PDB entry 7JHP | X-ray diffraction, 2.77 A resolution | chains A and C

Chain A:
Molecule: GTPase HRas
From: Homo sapiens
Reference sequence: P01112 (RASH_HUMAN); residue numbers follow UniProt; this construct covers 1-166
Amino-acid sequence (166 residues; row label = number of the first residue in the row):
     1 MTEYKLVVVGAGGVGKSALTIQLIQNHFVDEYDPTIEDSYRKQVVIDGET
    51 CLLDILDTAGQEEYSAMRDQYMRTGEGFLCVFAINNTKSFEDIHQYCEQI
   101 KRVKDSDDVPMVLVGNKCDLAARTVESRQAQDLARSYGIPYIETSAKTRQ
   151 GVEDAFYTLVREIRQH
Sequence notes: engineered mutation Cys-97 (Arg in P01112)
Metal / ion sites: Mg2+: Ser-17, Thr-35 (together with GMP-PNP)
Residues lining bound ligands: GMP-PNP (GNP; phosphoaminophosphonic acid-guanylate ester): Ala-11, Gly-12, Gly-13, Val-14, Gly-15, Lys-16, Ser-17, Ala-18, Phe-28, Val-29, Asp-30, Glu-31, Tyr-32, Asp-33, Pro-34, Thr-35, Thr-58, Ala-59, Gly-60, Gln-61, Asn-116, Lys-117, Asp-119, Leu-120, Ser-145, Ala-146, Lys-147
What the authors report for this chain:
  - mutagenesis - N26G, V45E: decreased binding to RAF proto-oncogene serine/threonine-protein kinase (chain C) (citing earlier work)
  - contacts within the chain: Asp-47/Arg-161 (salt bridge), Glu-49/Arg-164 (salt bridge)
  - binding site for GMP-PNP: Phe-28, Asp-119, Lys-147 (citing earlier work)
  - contacts within the chain: Arg-123/Glu-143 (salt bridge) (citing earlier work)

Chain C:
Molecule: RAF proto-oncogene serine/threonine-protein kinase
From: Homo sapiens
Notes: EC 2.7.11.1
Reference sequence: P04049 (RAF1_HUMAN), isoform P04049-2; numbering as in UniProt (aligned over 55-187)
Amino-acid sequence (133 residues; each row starts with the number of its first residue):
    55 SNTIRVFLPNKQRTVVNVRNGMSLHDCLMKALKVRGLQPECCAVFRLLHE
   105 HKGKKARLDWNTDAASLIGEELQVDFLDHVPLTTHNFARKTFLKLAFCDI
   155 CQKFLLNGFRCQTCGYKFHEHCSTKVPTMCVDW
Not modelled in the structure: 103-107, 134-135
Metal / ion sites: Zn2+ site 1: His-139, Cys-165, Cys-184; Zn2+ site 2: Cys-152, Cys-155, His-173, Cys-176
What the authors report for this chain:
  - Zn2+ coordination: His-139, His-173, Cys-176, Cys-184
  - mutagenesis - K144A, L160A, R164A: decreased signaling (citing earlier work)
  - mutagenesis - K144A/L160A: abolished signaling (citing earlier work)
  - mutagenesis - N140A, R143A, T145A, Q156A, K157A, Q166A, T167A, K171A, H175A: increased signaling in response to RasG12V (citing earlier work)
  - mutagenesis - F151A, D153A: increased signaling in response to WT Ras (citing earlier work)
  - mutagenesis - S177A: decreased catalytic activity (citing earlier work)

Chain A / chain C interface:
Residue-residue contacts (46; chain A residue first):
  Leu-23(A) with Thr-178(C)
  Ile-24(A) with Val-88(C); Thr-178(C)
  Gln-25(A) with Val-88(C); Thr-182(C)
  Asn-26(A) with Thr-178(C), hydrogen bond; Lys-179(C)
  Glu-31(A) with Lys-84(C), salt bridge
  Asp-33(A) with Asn-71(C), hydrogen bond; Lys-84(C), salt bridge
  Ile-36(A) with Thr-57(C); Val-69(C), hydrophobic
  Glu-37(A) with Arg-59(C), salt bridge; Arg-67(C), salt bridge; Thr-68(C); Val-69(C), hydrogen bond (backbone-backbone)
  Asp-38(A) with Arg-67(C); Thr-68(C), hydrogen bond; Arg-89(C), salt bridge
  Ser-39(A) with Gln-66(C); Arg-67(C), hydrogen bond (backbone-backbone); Arg-89(C), hydrogen bond (backbone-side chain)
  Tyr-40(A) with Gln-66(C); Val-88(C), hydrophobic; Arg-89(C)
  Arg-41(A) with Asn-64(C), hydrogen bond (side chain-backbone); Gln-66(C), hydrogen bond (backbone-side chain); Thr-182(C)
  Lys-42(A) with Thr-178(C); Val-180(C), hydrogen bond (side chain-backbone); Thr-182(C)
  Gln-43(A) with Thr-138(C); His-139(C), hydrogen bond (side chain-backbone)
  Val-45(A) with Phe-141(C), hydrophobic; Phe-163(C), hydrophobic; Ser-177(C)
  Asp-47(A) with Glu-174(C), hydrogen bond (backbone-side chain)
  Gly-48(A) with Arg-143(C); Phe-163(C); Glu-174(C), hydrogen bond (backbone-side chain)
  Thr-50(A) with Phe-141(C)
  Leu-56(A) with Arg-67(C)
  Arg-149(A) with Thr-178(C), hydrogen bond
  Glu-153(A) with Thr-178(C), hydrogen bond
  Tyr-157(A) with Ser-177(C); Thr-178(C)
Interface residues without a listed pair, chain A (26 interface residues in all): Met-1, Ile-21, Pro-34, Ile-46
Interface residues without a listed pair, chain C (27 interface residues in all): Lys-65, Lys-87, Gly-90, Asn-140, Pro-181
From the paper, about this interface:
  - interface residues, chain A: Leu-23(A), His-27(A), Lys-42(A), Gln-43(A)
  - interface residues, chain C: His-139(C), Phe-141(C), Arg-143(C), Phe-163(C), Phe-172(C)

Summary:
The interface between chain A and chain C involves 26 residues on one side and 27 on the other, with 14
hydrogen bonds and 5 salt bridges. Among the polar pairs are Glu-31(A)/Lys-84(C), Asp-33(A)/Lys-84(C) and
Glu-37(A)/Arg-59(C). From the paper: a binding site for GMP-PNP at Phe-28(A), Asp-119(A) and Lys-147(A);
N140A, R143A and T145A of chain C, among others, increase signaling in response to RasG12V; 18 substitutions
were tested in all.
Here chain A is GTPase HRas and chain C is RAF proto-oncogene serine/threonine-protein kinase, both from Homo
sapiens. Entry 7JHP (Crystal structure of HRas in complex with the Ras-binding and cysteine-rich domains of
CRaf-kinase) was determined by X-ray diffraction.
